8YE8 - chains A and C of the 3 polymer chains in the assembly; structure by X-ray diffraction, 1.90 A resolution.

[Chain A]
Name: BAH and coiled-coil domain-containing protein 1
Source organism: Mus musculus
Notes: fragment: TTD domain
UniProtKB: Q3UHR0 (BAHC1_MOUSE); residues 1905-2044 here = UniProt positions 1905-2044
Amino-acid sequence (141 residues; row label = number of the first residue in the row):
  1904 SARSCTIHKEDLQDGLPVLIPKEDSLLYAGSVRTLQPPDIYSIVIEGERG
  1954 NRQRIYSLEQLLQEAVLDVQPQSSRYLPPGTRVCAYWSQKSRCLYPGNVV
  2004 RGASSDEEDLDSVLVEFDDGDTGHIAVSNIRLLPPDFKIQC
Unresolved in the structure: 1904-1906, 1950-1952, 2007-2011, 2041-2044
Construct notes: expression tag (1904)
Reported in the primary citation:
  - specificity-determining residues: Asp2022, Asp2024

[Chain C]
Name: Histone H4
UniProtKB: P62805 (H4_HUMAN); residues 14-25 here correspond to UniProt positions 15-26 (UniProt number = residue number + 1)
Amino-acid sequence (12 residues; each row starts with the number of its first residue):
    14 GAKRHRKVLRDN
Unresolved in the structure: 14-17, 24-25
Modified / non-standard residues: Lys20 (N-methyl-lysine; MLZ)
UniProt features mapped onto this chain:
  - DNA-binding region: Lys16 to Lys20
  - modified residue: Lys16 (N6-(2-hydroxyisobutyryl)lysine), Lys20 (N6,N6,N6-trimethyllysine)
  - cross-link: Lys20 (Glycyl lysine isopeptide (Lys-Gly) (interchain with G-Cter in SUMO2))

[How chain A and chain C interact]
Pairs across the interface - 11 pairs, chain A then chain C:
  Asp1927(A) - His18(C)
  Trp1990(A) - Lys20(C)
  Trp1990(A) - Val21(C)  hydrogen bond (side chain-backbone)
  Trp1990(A) - Arg23(C)  hydrogen bond (backbone-side chain)
  Ser1991(A) - Val21(C)
  Tyr1998(A) - Lys20(C)
  Phe2020(A) - Lys20(C)
  Asp2022(A) - Lys20(C)
  Asp2024(A) - Lys20(C)
  His2027(A) - Arg23(C)  hydrogen bond (backbone-side chain)
  Ile2028(A) - Arg23(C)
Other interface residues (no listed pair), chain A (10 interface residues in all): Gly2026
From the paper, about this interface:
  - residue pairs: Trp1990(A)-Lys20(C) (hydrophobic contact), Trp1990(A)-Arg23(C) (cation-pi contact), Ser1991(A)-Val21(C) (hydrophobic contact), Tyr1998(A)-Lys20(C) (hydrophobic contact), Phe2020(A)-Lys20(C) (hydrophobic contact), Asp2022(A)-Lys20(C) (hydrogen bond), Asp2024(A)-Lys20(C) (hydrogen bond), Val21(C)-Trp1990(A) (backbone contact), Arg23(C)-His2027(A) (backbone contact)
  - interface residues, chain C: His18(C), Val21(C), Arg23(C)

[Summary]
The interface between chain A and chain C involves 10 residues on one side and 4 on the other; the contacts
include 3 hydrogen bonds. Polar pairs include Trp1990(A)-Val21(C), Trp1990(A)-Arg23(C) and
His2027(A)-Arg23(C). The authors report hydrophobic contacts between Trp1990(A) and Lys20(C), Ser1991(A) and
Val21(C) and Tyr1998(A) and Lys20(C) among others; a cation-pi contact between Trp1990(A) and Arg23(C);
hydrogen bonds between Asp2022(A) and Lys20(C) and Asp2024(A) and Lys20(C). From the paper: interface residues
His18(C), Val21(C) and Arg23(C); specificity determinants Asp2022(A) and Asp2024(A).
Chain A is BAH and coiled-coil domain-containing protein 1 (Mus musculus) and chain C is Histone H4; the
structure, Crystal structure of mouse BAHCC1 TTD domain in complex with H4K20me1 peptide, was determined by
X-ray diffraction.
